8CX4 - chains A and C of the 5 polymer chains in the assembly; structure by X-ray diffraction, 2.20 A resolution.

[Chain A]
Name: MHC class I antigen
Source organism: Homo sapiens
Reference sequence: A3F718 (A3F718_HUMAN); residues 1-278 here correspond to UniProt positions 11-288 (UniProt number = residue number + 10)
Sequence (279 residues; each row starts with the number of its first residue; numbering starts at 0):
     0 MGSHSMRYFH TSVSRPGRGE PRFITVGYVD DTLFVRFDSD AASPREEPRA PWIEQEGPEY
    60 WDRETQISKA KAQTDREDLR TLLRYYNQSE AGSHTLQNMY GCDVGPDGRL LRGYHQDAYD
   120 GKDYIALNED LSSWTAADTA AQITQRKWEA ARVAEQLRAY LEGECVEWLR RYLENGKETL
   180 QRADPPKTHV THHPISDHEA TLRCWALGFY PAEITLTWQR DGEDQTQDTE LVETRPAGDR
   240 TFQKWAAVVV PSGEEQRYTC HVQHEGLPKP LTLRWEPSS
Disordered / not traced: 0, 277-278
Differences from the reference sequence: initiating methionine (0); engineered mutation Ser67 (Cys77 in A3F718)
Disulfide bonds: Cys101-Cys164, Cys203-Cys259
Reported in the primary citation:
  - mutagenesis - H114Y: unchanged stability
  - mutagenesis - D116H: unchanged signaling with YEIH (chain C)

[Chain C]
Name: YEIH
Sequence (9 residues; row label = number of the first residue in the row):
     1 LRVMMLAPF

[How chain A and chain C interact]
Pairs across the interface - 41 pairs, chain A then chain C:
  Met5(A) - Leu1(C)
  Tyr7(A) - Leu1(C)  hydrogen bond (side chain-backbone)
  Tyr7(A) - Arg2(C)
  His9(A) - Arg2(C)  hydrogen bond
  Thr24(A) - Arg2(C)  hydrogen bond
  Glu45(A) - Arg2(C)  salt bridge
  Arg62(A) - Leu1(C)
  Arg62(A) - Arg2(C)  hydrogen bond (side chain-backbone)
  Arg62(A) - Met4(C)
  Glu63(A) - Leu1(C)
  Glu63(A) - Arg2(C)  hydrogen bond (side chain-backbone)
  Ile66(A) - Arg2(C)
  Ile66(A) - Val3(C)
  Ile66(A) - Met4(C)  hydrophobic
  Ser67(A) - Arg2(C)  hydrogen bond
  Thr73(A) - Leu6(C)
  Asp77(A) - Pro8(C)
  Asp77(A) - Phe9(C)  hydrogen bond (side chain-backbone)
  Leu81(A) - Phe9(C)  hydrophobic
  Tyr84(A) - Phe9(C)  hydrogen bond (side chain-backbone)
  Leu95(A) - Phe9(C)  hydrophobic
  Tyr99(A) - Arg2(C)
  Tyr99(A) - Val3(C)  hydrogen bond (side chain-backbone)
  Asp116(A) - Phe9(C)
  Tyr123(A) - Phe9(C)  hydrophobic
  Thr143(A) - Phe9(C)  hydrogen bond (side chain-backbone)
  Lys146(A) - Phe9(C)  hydrogen bond (side chain-backbone)
  Trp147(A) - Ala7(C)  hydrogen bond (side chain-backbone)
  Trp147(A) - Pro8(C)  hydrogen bond (side chain-backbone)
  Trp147(A) - Phe9(C)  hydrophobic
  Val152(A) - Met5(C)  hydrophobic
  Val152(A) - Ala7(C)  hydrophobic
  Gln155(A) - Val3(C)
  Gln155(A) - Met4(C)
  Leu156(A) - Met5(C)  hydrophobic
  Tyr159(A) - Leu1(C)  hydrogen bond (side chain-backbone)
  Tyr159(A) - Arg2(C)
  Tyr159(A) - Val3(C)  hydrophobic
  Glu163(A) - Leu1(C)
  Trp167(A) - Leu1(C)  hydrophobic
  Tyr171(A) - Leu1(C)  hydrogen bond (side chain-backbone)
Other interface residues (no listed pair), chain A (33 interface residues in all): Val25, Val34, Tyr59, Ala69, Thr80, His114

[Overview]
33 residues of chain A face 9 of chain C across their interface; the contacts include 15 hydrogen bonds and 1
salt bridge. Polar contacts include Glu45(A)-Arg2(C), Tyr7(A)-Leu1(C) and His9(A)-Arg2(C). The paper reports
that H114Y of chain A leaves stability unchanged; D116H of chain A leaves signaling with YEIH (chain C)
unchanged.
Chain A is MHC class I antigen (Homo sapiens) and chain C is YEIH; the structure, TCR-antigen complex
AS8.4-YEIH-HLA*B27, was determined by X-ray diffraction together with 7N2N, 7N2O, 7N2P, 7N2Q, 7N2R and 7N2S
from the same study.
